PDB entry 6PKA | X-ray diffraction, 2.25 A resolution | chains D and E of the 28 polymer chains in the assembly

[Chain D (and E)]
Molecule: ATP-dependent Clp protease proteolytic subunit
Source organism: Staphylococcus aureus (strain NCTC 8325)
Notes: EC 3.4.21.92; chain E of this document is another copy of the same molecule, construct and numbering; everything in this record applies to it too
UniProt: Q2G036 (CLPP_STAA8); residue numbers follow UniProt; this construct covers 1-195
Sequence (203 residues; numbered 1 to 203; the number before each row is that of its first residue):
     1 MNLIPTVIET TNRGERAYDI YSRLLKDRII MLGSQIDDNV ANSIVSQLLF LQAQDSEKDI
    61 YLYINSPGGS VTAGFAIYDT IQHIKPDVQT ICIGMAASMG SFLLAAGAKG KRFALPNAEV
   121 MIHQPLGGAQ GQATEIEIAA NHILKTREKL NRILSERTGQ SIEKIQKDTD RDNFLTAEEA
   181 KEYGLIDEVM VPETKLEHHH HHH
Unresolved in the structure: 1-3, 8-17, 193-203
Construct notes: expression tag (196-203)
Swiss-Prot annotation at these positions:
  - active site: Ser98 (Nucleophile), His123
From the paper describing this entry:
  - binding site for OO1-WFP-SER-PRO-YCP-ALA-MP8 ureadepsipeptide: Leu49, Phe50, Gln52, Ala53, Thr80, His83
  - binding site for OO1-WFP-SER-PRO-YCP-ALA-MP8 ureadepsipeptide: Arg23, Leu24, Asp27, Ile29, Tyr63, Ile93, Leu115

[How chain D and chain E interact]
Pairs across the interface - 44 pairs, chain D then chain E:
  Pro5(D) - Ser22(E)
  Pro5(D) - Leu25(E)  hydrophobic
  Pro5(D) - Ser43(E)
  Pro5(D) - Gln47(E)
  Thr6(D) - Ser22(E)  hydrogen bond (backbone-side chain)
  Val7(D) - Leu25(E)  hydrophobic
  Val7(D) - Phe50(E)  hydrophobic
  Ile20(D) - Ser46(E)
  Ile20(D) - Phe50(E)  hydrophobic
  Tyr21(D) - Asn42(E)
  Tyr21(D) - Ser43(E)  hydrogen bond (side chain-backbone)
  Tyr21(D) - Ser46(E)
  Arg23(D) - Phe50(E)
  Leu24(D) - Ser46(E)
  Met31(D) - Asn42(E)
  Gly33(D) - Asp38(E)
  Gly33(D) - Asn42(E)  hydrogen bond (backbone-side chain)
  Tyr63(D) - Leu49(E)  hydrophobic
  Asn65(D) - Asp38(E)  hydrogen bond
  Asn65(D) - Asn42(E)  hydrogen bond
  Ile93(D) - Val45(E)  hydrophobic
  Gly94(D) - Thr72(E)
  Gly94(D) - Ala76(E)
  Met95(D) - Asp38(E)
  Met95(D) - Thr72(E)
  Leu115(D) - Asp79(E)
  Pro116(D) - Asp79(E)
  Asn117(D) - Phe75(E)
  Asn117(D) - Tyr78(E)
  Asn117(D) - Asp79(E)  hydrogen bond (backbone-side chain)
  Asn117(D) - Lys149(E)  hydrogen bond (backbone-side chain)
  Asn117(D) - Ile153(E)
  Ala118(D) - Asp79(E)
  Glu119(D) - Thr72(E)
  Glu119(D) - His142(E)  salt bridge
  Arg171(D) - Gln132(E)  hydrogen bond
  Arg171(D) - Thr134(E)
  Arg171(D) - Glu135(E)  salt bridge
  Arg171(D) - Ile138(E)
  Asp172(D) - Ile138(E)
  Phe174(D) - His142(E)
  Met190(D) - His83(E)
  Val191(D) - His83(E)
  Pro192(D) - Gln82(E)
Other interface residues (no listed pair), chain D (26 interface residues in all): Pro67
Other interface residues (no listed pair), chain E (28 interface residues in all): Asp19, Asn39, Ala41, Thr80

[In short]
26 residues of chain D face 28 of chain E across their interface; the contacts include 8 hydrogen bonds and 2
salt bridges. Among the polar pairs are Glu119(D)-His142(E), Arg171(D)-Glu135(E) and Thr6(D)-Ser22(E). From
the paper: a binding site for OO1-WFP-SER-PRO-YCP-ALA-MP8 ureadepsipeptide at Leu49(D), Phe50(D) and Gln52(D)
among others.
Chain D and chain E are both ATP-dependent Clp protease proteolytic subunit (Staphylococcus aureus (strain
NCTC 8325)); the structure, Structure of ClpP from Staphylococcus aureus in complex with ureadepsipeptide, was
determined by X-ray diffraction, deposited together with 6PMD, 5W18 and 5VZ2.
